1CN3 - chains C and D of the 6 polymer chains in the assembly; structure by X-ray diffraction, 2.20 A resolution.

[Chain C (and D)]
Name: Coat protein VP1
Notes: chain D of this document is another copy of the same molecule, construct and numbering; everything in this record applies to it too
Reference sequence: P49302 (COA1_POVMP); residue numbers follow UniProt; this construct covers 34-316
Chain sequence (283 residues; row label = number of the first residue in the row):
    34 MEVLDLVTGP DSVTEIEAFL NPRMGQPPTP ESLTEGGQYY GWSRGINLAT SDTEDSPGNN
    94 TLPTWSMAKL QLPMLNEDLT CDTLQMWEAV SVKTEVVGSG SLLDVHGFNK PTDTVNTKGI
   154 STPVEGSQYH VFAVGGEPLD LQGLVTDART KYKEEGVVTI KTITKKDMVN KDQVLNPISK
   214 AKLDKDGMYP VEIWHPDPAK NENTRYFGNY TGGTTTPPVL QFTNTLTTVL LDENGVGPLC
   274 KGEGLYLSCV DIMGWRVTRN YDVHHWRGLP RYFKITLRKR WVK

[How chain C and chain D interact]
Pairs across the interface (118):
  Glu50(C) - Ala232(D)
  Phe52(C) - Leu208(D)
  Phe52(C) - Pro210(D)  hydrophobic
  Asn54(C) - Val207(D)
  Asn54(C) - Leu208(D)  hydrogen bond (side chain-backbone)
  Pro55(C) - Val207(D)
  Pro61(C) - Asn203(D)  hydrogen bond (backbone-side chain)
  Pro63(C) - Asn203(D)
  Glu64(C) - Asn203(D)
  Glu64(C) - Lys204(D)  salt bridge
  Leu66(C) - Ala181(D)  hydrophobic
  Leu66(C) - Arg182(D)
  Leu66(C) - Met201(D)
  Leu66(C) - Asn203(D)
  Gly70(C) - Asn203(D)  hydrogen bond (backbone-side chain)
  Gln71(C) - Arg182(D)
  Gln71(C) - Gln206(D)  hydrogen bond (backbone-side chain)
  Tyr73(C) - Asn203(D)
  Tyr73(C) - Gln206(D)  hydrogen bond (backbone-side chain)
  Tyr73(C) - Val207(D)  hydrophobic
  Gly74(C) - Val207(D)
  Trp75(C) - Thr179(D)  hydrogen bond (side chain-backbone)
  Trp75(C) - Gln206(D)
  Glu128(C) - Pro231(D)
  Glu128(C) - Tyr239(D)  hydrogen bond
  Val130(C) - Leu177(D)
  Val130(C) - Pro231(D)  hydrophobic
  Gly131(C) - His228(D)
  Ser132(C) - Tyr243(D)
  Gly133(C) - Tyr162(D)
  Gly133(C) - Val224(D)
  Gly133(C) - Glu225(D)
  Gly133(C) - His228(D)
  Ser134(C) - Leu177(D)
  Ser134(C) - Val178(D)
  Ser134(C) - Thr179(D)  hydrogen bond (backbone-side chain)
  Ser134(C) - Glu225(D)
  Ser134(C) - His228(D)
  Leu135(C) - Tyr243(D)
  Leu136(C) - Ser160(D)
  Leu136(C) - Tyr162(D)  hydrophobic
  Leu136(C) - Val224(D)  hydrophobic
  Leu136(C) - Glu225(D)
  Leu136(C) - Tyr243(D)  hydrophobic
  Leu136(C) - Ile285(D)  hydrophobic
  Leu136(C) - Trp299(D)
  Asp137(C) - Thr179(D)
  Asp137(C) - Glu225(D)
  Val138(C) - Ile79(D)
  Val138(C) - Leu81(D)
  Val138(C) - Trp288(D)  hydrophobic
  Val138(C) - Trp299(D)  hydrophobic
  His139(C) - Asn80(D)
  His139(C) - Leu81(D)
  His139(C) - Ala82(D)  hydrogen bond (backbone-backbone)
  His139(C) - Asp88(D)  salt bridge
  His139(C) - Pro90(D)
  His139(C) - Leu95(D)
  His139(C) - Thr183(D)
  His139(C) - Glu225(D)  salt bridge
  Gly140(C) - Leu81(D)
  Gly140(C) - Ala82(D)  hydrogen bond (backbone-backbone)
  Phe141(C) - Ala82(D)
  Phe141(C) - Thr83(D)
  Phe141(C) - Ser84(D)
  Phe141(C) - Asp85(D)
  Thr145(C) - Thr247(D)
  Thr145(C) - His297(D)
  Asp146(C) - Asp295(D)
  Lys151(C) - Tyr294(D)
  Gly152(C) - Leu81(D)
  Gly152(C) - Tyr294(D)  hydrogen bond (backbone-backbone)
  Gly152(C) - Asp295(D)
  Gly152(C) - His297(D)
  Ile153(C) - Ile79(D)  hydrophobic
  Ile153(C) - Leu81(D)  hydrophobic
  Ile153(C) - Trp288(D)  hydrophobic
  Ile153(C) - His297(D)
  Ser154(C) - Leu81(D)
  Pro156(C) - Gly246(D)
  Pro156(C) - Thr247(D)
  Glu158(C) - Gly246(D)
  Glu158(C) - Thr247(D)
  Pro250(C) - Gly245(D)
  Pro250(C) - Thr249(D)
  Pro251(C) - Tyr243(D)
  Pro251(C) - Thr244(D)
  Pro251(C) - Gly245(D)  hydrogen bond (backbone-backbone)
  Pro251(C) - Gly246(D)
  Val252(C) - Tyr243(D)
  Leu253(C) - Asn242(D)
  Leu253(C) - Tyr243(D)  hydrogen bond (backbone-backbone)
  Gln254(C) - Gly241(D)
  Gln254(C) - Asn242(D)
  Phe255(C) - Tyr162(D)  hydrophobic
  Phe255(C) - Val164(D)  hydrophobic
  Phe255(C) - Pro229(D)
  Phe255(C) - Phe240(D)
  Phe255(C) - Gly241(D)  hydrogen bond (backbone-backbone)
  Phe255(C) - Asn242(D)
  Thr256(C) - Tyr239(D)  hydrogen bond (side chain-backbone)
  Thr256(C) - Phe240(D)
  Asn257(C) - Asn234(D)  hydrogen bond (side chain-backbone)
  Asn257(C) - Thr237(D)  hydrogen bond (side chain-backbone)
  Asn257(C) - Arg238(D)  hydrogen bond (backbone-side chain)
  Asn257(C) - Tyr239(D)  hydrogen bond (side chain-backbone)
  Thr258(C) - Arg238(D)
  Thr258(C) - Phe240(D)
  Arg292(C) - Leu81(D)
  Arg300(C) - Leu177(D)
  Arg300(C) - Val178(D)  hydrogen bond (side chain-backbone)
  Arg300(C) - Thr179(D)
  Arg300(C) - Gln206(D)  hydrogen bond (side chain-backbone)
  Leu302(C) - Leu177(D)  hydrophobic
  Pro303(C) - Leu177(D)
  Pro303(C) - Leu208(D)  hydrophobic
  Tyr305(C) - Pro231(D)  hydrogen bond (side chain-backbone)
  Tyr305(C) - Ala232(D)  hydrophobic
Other interface residues (no listed pair), chain C (54 interface residues in all): Tyr72, Lys126, Pro144, Asn149, Thr155, Lys307
Other interface residues (no listed pair), chain D (55 interface residues in all): Gln175, Tyr185, Glu235, Glu266

[In short]
54 residues of chain C and 55 residues of chain D are in contact; the contacts include 22 hydrogen bonds and 3
salt bridges. Among the polar pairs are Glu64(C)-Lys204(D), His139(C)-Asp88(D) and His139(C)-Glu225(D).
Chain C and chain D are both Coat protein VP1; the structure, Interaction of polyomavirus internal protein VP2
with major capsid protein VP1 and implications for participation of ..., was determined by X-ray diffraction.
